PDB entry 3FPF | X-ray diffraction, 1.66 A resolution | chains A and B

[Chain A (and B)]
Molecule: Putative uncharacterized protein
Organism: Methanothermobacter thermautotrophicus
Notes: chain B of this document is another copy of the same molecule, construct and numbering; everything in this record applies to it too
Reference sequence: O26771 (O26771_METTH); residue numbers follow UniProt; this construct covers 1-266
Amino-acid sequence (298 residues; row label = number of the first residue in the row):
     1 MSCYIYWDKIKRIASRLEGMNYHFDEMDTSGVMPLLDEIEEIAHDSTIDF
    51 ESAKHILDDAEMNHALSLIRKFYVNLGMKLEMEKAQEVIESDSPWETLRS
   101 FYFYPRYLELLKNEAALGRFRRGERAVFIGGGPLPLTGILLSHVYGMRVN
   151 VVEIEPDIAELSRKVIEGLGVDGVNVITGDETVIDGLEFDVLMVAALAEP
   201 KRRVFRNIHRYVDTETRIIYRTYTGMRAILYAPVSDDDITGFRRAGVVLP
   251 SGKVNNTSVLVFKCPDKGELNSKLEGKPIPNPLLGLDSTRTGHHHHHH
Not modelled in the structure: 1, 266-298
Construct notes: expression tag (267-298)
Residues lining bound ligands:
  - 5'-deoxy-5'-methylthioadenosine (MTA): Met78, Glu81, Ile129, Gly130, Gly131, Gly132, Pro133, Val152, Glu153, Ile154, Glu155, Ile158, Gly179, Asp180, Glu181, Leu197, Ala198, Glu199, Arg203, Val204
  - thermonicotianamine (TNA; N-[(3S)-3-{[(3S)-3-amino-3-carboxypropyl]amino}-3-carboxypropyl]-L-glutamic acid): Tyr73, Glu81, Phe103, Arg106, Tyr107, Leu110, Phe128, Gly130, Gly131, Gly132, Leu134, Pro135, Leu136, Thr137, Ala195, Ala196, Leu197, Arg221, Tyr223, Lys253, Val254, Asn255, Asn256
What the authors report for this chain:
  - binding site for 5'-deoxy-5'-methylthioadenosine: Glu153, Glu181, Glu199
  - self-association interface (contacts with another copy of this molecule); pairs are residue here / residue on that copy: Cys3-Cys264 (disulfide)
  - catalytic residues: Glu81, Tyr107 (proposed by the authors, not directly observed)
  - mutagenesis - E81Q, Y107F: decreased catalytic activity
  - mutagenesis - E81Q/Y107F: abolished catalytic activity

[Interface between chain A and chain B]
Inter-chain disulfides: Cys3(A)-Cys264(B), Cys264(A)-Cys3(B)
Contacting residue pairs (28; chain A residue first):
  Ser2(A) - Gly241(B)
  Ser2(A) - Phe242(B)  hydrogen bond (side chain-backbone)
  Ser2(A) - Arg243(B)
  Ser2(A) - Cys264(B)
  Cys3(A) - Arg243(B)
  Cys3(A) - Cys264(B)  disulfide
  Tyr4(A) - Arg243(B)
  Tyr4(A) - Arg244(B)  hydrogen bond (side chain-backbone)
  Asp49(A) - Arg244(B)
  Glu51(A) - Arg244(B)  salt bridge
  Ser52(A) - Arg244(B)
  His55(A) - Asp236(B)  salt bridge
  Asp236(A) - Lys54(B)
  Asp236(A) - His55(B)  salt bridge
  Gly241(A) - Ser2(B)
  Phe242(A) - Ser2(B)  hydrogen bond (backbone-side chain)
  Arg243(A) - Ser2(B)
  Arg243(A) - Cys3(B)
  Arg243(A) - Tyr4(B)
  Arg244(A) - Tyr4(B)  hydrogen bond (backbone-side chain)
  Arg244(A) - Asp49(B)  salt bridge
  Arg244(A) - Glu51(B)
  Arg244(A) - Ser52(B)  hydrogen bond
  Arg244(A) - His55(B)
  Val247(A) - Asp49(B)
  Cys264(A) - Ser2(B)
  Cys264(A) - Cys3(B)  disulfide
  Pro265(A) - Cys3(B)  hydrophobic
Also at the interface, not in a pair above, chain A (17 interface residues in all): Ile239, Gly246
Also at the interface, not in a pair above, chain B (16 interface residues in all): Val247, Pro265

[In short]
Chain A and chain B form an interface of 17 and 16 residues respectively, with 2 disulfide bonds, 5 hydrogen
bonds and 4 salt bridges. Polar contacts include Glu51(A)-Arg244(B), His55(A)-Asp236(B) and
Arg244(A)-Asp49(B). Ligands of chain A: thermonicotianamine and 5'-deoxy-5'-methylthioadenosine. From the
paper: catalytic residues Glu81(A) and Tyr107(A); E81Q and Y107F of chain A reduce catalytic activity.
Chain A and chain B are both Putative uncharacterized protein (Methanothermobacter thermautotrophicus); the
structure, Crystal Structure of MtNAS in complex with MTA and tNA, was determined by X-ray diffraction (same
publication as 3FPE, 3FPG, 3FPH and 3FPJ).
